PDB entry 6DI6 | X-ray diffraction, 1.39 A resolution | chain A

Chain A:
Name: DNA primase large subunit
Organism: Saccharomyces cerevisiae JAY291
Notes: EC 2.7.7.-
UniProtKB: C7GP29 (C7GP29_YEAS2); numbering as in UniProt (aligned over 316-512)
Amino-acid sequence (201 residues; row label = number of the first residue in the row):
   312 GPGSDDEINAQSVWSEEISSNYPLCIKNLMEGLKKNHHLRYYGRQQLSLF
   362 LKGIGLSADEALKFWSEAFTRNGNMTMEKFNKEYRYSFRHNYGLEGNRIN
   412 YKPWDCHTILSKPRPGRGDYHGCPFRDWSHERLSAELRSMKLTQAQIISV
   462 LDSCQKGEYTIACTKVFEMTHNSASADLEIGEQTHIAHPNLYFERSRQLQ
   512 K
Disordered / not traced: 312-315, 483-496
Sequence notes: expression tag (312-315)
Ion coordination: 4Fe-4S cluster Fe: Cys336, Cys417, Cys434, Cys474
Small-molecule neighbours: 4Fe-4S cluster (SF4): Pro334, Leu335, Cys336, Cys417, Ile420, Gly433, Cys434, Pro435, Phe436, Tyr470, Thr471, Cys474, Pro500
From the paper describing this entry:
  - mutagenesis - Y397F: decreased signaling in response to ATP
  - mutagenesis - Y397L: abolished growth
  - mutagenesis - Y397L: decreased growth in response to Conditional overexpression

Overview:
Ligands of chain A: 4Fe-4S cluster. Cys336, Cys417, Cys434 and Cys474 coordinate a 4Fe-4S cluster Fe ion. The
paper reports that Y397F reduces signaling in response to ATP; Y397L abolishes growth.
Chain A is DNA primase large subunit (Saccharomyces cerevisiae JAY291); the structure, Crystal structure of
eukaryotic DNA primase large subunit iron-sulfur cluster domain, was determined by X-ray diffraction together
with 6DI2, 6DTV, 6DTZ and 6DU0 from the same study.
